7CO8 - chains A and T of the 4 polymer chains in the assembly; structure by X-ray diffraction, 1.70 A resolution.

# Chain A
Name: DNA-directed DNA/RNA polymerase mu
Organism: Homo sapiens
Notes: EC 2.7.7.7
UniProt: Q9NP87 (DPOLM_HUMAN); numbering as in UniProt; present here: 1-397, 410-494
Amino-acid sequence (482 residues; numbered 1 to 494; 12 numbers in that range are skipped by the numbering (no residue carries them; nothing is unmodelled there); the number before each row is that of its first residue):
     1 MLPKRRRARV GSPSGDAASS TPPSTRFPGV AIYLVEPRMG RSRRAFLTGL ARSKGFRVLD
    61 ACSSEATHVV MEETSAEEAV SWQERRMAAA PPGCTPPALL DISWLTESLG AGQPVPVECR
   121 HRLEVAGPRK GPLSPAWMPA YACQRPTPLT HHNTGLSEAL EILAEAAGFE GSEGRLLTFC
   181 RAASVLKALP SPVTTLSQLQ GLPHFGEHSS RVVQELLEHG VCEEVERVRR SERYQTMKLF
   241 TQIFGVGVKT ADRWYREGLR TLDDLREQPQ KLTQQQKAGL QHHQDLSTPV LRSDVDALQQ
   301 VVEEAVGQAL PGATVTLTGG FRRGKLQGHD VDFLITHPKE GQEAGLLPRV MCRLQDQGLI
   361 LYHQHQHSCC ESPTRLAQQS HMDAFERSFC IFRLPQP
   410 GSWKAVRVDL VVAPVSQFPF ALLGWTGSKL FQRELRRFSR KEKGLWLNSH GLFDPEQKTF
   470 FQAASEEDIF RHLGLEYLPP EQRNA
Disordered / not traced: 1-138, 369-381
Sequence notes: engineered mutation Gly410 (Pro in Q9NP87)
Bound ions: K+: Thr241, Ile243, Val246 (shared with 1 residue of chain P); Mg2+ site 1: Asp330, Asp332, Asp418 (together with XG4) (shared with 1 residue of chain P); Mg2+ site 2: Asp330, Asp332 (together with XG4)
Ligand contacts: XG4 (2'-deoxy-5'-O-[(R)-hydroxy{[(R)-hydroxy(phosphonooxy)phosphoryl]amino}phosphoryl]guanosine): Gly319, Gly320, Arg323, Lys325, Gly328, His329, Asp330, Asp332, Asp418, Gly433, Trp434, Thr435, Gly436, Ser437, Lys438, Gln441, Arg445
UniProt features mapped onto this chain:
  - region: Arg323 to Asp332 (Involved in ssDNA binding)
  - binding site (Mg(2+)): Asp330, Asp332, Asp418
  - site: Gly433 (Responsible for the low discrimination between dNTP and rNTP)
  - modified residue: Ser12 (Phosphoserine)
From the paper describing this entry:
  - binding site for the 10-nt DNA strand (chain T): Lys438, Gln441, Arg442, Arg445, Arg449
  - binding site for XG4: Lys438, Gln441
  - mutagenesis - K438A: decreased catalytic activity on dATP
  - mutagenesis - K438A: decreased catalytic activity on dGTP
  - specificity-determining residues: Gln441 (proposed by the authors, not directly observed)

# Chain T
Molecule: 10-nt DNA strand
Sequence (10 nucleotides; numbered 1 to 10; the number before each row is that of its first residue):
     1 CGGCTTTACG

# How chain A and chain T interact
Residue-residue contacts (25; chain A residue first):
  Gly174(A) - DC4(T)  base contact
  Leu177(A) - DC4(T)  phosphate contact
  Leu177(A) - DT5(T)  phosphate contact
  His365(A) - DG10(T)  sugar contact
  Gln366(A) - DC9(T)  hydrogen bond to the base
  Gln366(A) - DG10(T)  phosphate contact
  His367(A) - DC9(T)  hydrogen bond to the phosphate
  His367(A) - DG10(T)  salt bridge to the phosphate
  Ser368(A) - DC9(T)  phosphate contact
  Asp383(A) - DA8(T)  sugar contact
  Ala384(A) - DA8(T)  phosphate contact
  Ala384(A) - DC9(T)  sugar contact
  Arg387(A) - DA8(T)  base contact
  Lys438(A) - DT5(T)  base contact
  Gln441(A) - DT5(T)  hydrogen bond to the base
  Arg442(A) - DT5(T)  salt bridge to the phosphate
  Arg445(A) - DT5(T)  hydrogen bond to the base
  Arg445(A) - DT6(T)  hydrogen bond to the sugar
  Arg446(A) - DT5(T)  sugar contact
  Arg449(A) - DT6(T)  salt bridge to the phosphate
  Lys450(A) - DG3(T)  hydrogen bond to the phosphate
  Lys450(A) - DC4(T)  salt bridge to the phosphate
  Leu456(A) - DT6(T)  sugar contact
  Asn457(A) - DT6(T)  phosphate contact
  Asn457(A) - DT7(T)  hydrogen bond to the phosphate
Also at the interface, not in a pair above, chain A (20 interface residues in all): Arg181, Gln364

# Overview
20 residues of chain A face 8 of chain T across their interface, with 7 hydrogen bonds and 4 salt bridges.
Polar contacts include Gln366(A)-DC9(T), Gln441(A)-DT5(T) and Arg445(A)-DT5(T). The paper reports a binding
site for the 10-nt DNA strand (chain T) at Lys438(A), Gln441(A) and Arg442(A) among others; K438A of chain A
reduces catalytic activity on dATP.
Chain A is DNA-directed DNA/RNA polymerase mu (Homo sapiens) and chain T is a 10-nt DNA strand; the structure,
Ternary complex of DNA polymerase Mu with 2-nt gapped DNA (T:dGMPNPP), was determined by X-ray diffraction
(same publication as 7CO6, 7CO9, 7COA, 7COB, 7COC and 7COD).
